Entry 8Y3R (electron microscopy, 3.48 A resolution); this record covers chains E and G of the 9 polymer chains in the assembly.

[Chain E]
Protein: Heavy chain of H3
Organism: Sus scrofa
Sequence (122 residues; numbered 1 to 122; the number before each row is that of its first residue):
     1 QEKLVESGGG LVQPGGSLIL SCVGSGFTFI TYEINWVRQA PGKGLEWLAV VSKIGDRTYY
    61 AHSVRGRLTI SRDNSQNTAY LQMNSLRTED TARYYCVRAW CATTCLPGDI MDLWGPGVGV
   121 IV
Disulfide bonds: Cys22-Cys96, Cys101-Cys105

[Chain G]
Protein: Light chain of H3
Organism: Sus scrofa
Sequence (108 residues; numbered 3 to 110; the number before each row is that of its first residue):
     3 TVIHEPAMSL SPGGTDTLTC AFSSGSITNN NYPSWFQQTP RQPPRLLIYN TNNRPTGVPS
    63 RFSGAISGNK AALTITGAQA NDEADYFCTL YISIADVIFG GGTHLTVL
Disulfide bonds: Cys22-Cys90

[Chain E / chain G interface]
Residue-residue contacts (19; chain E residue first):
  Leu45(E) - Phe101(G)
  Trp47(E) - Ala97(G)
  Tyr95(E) - Gln40(G)
  Tyr95(E) - Pro46(G)
  Thr103(E) - Tyr34(G)  hydrogen bond
  Thr104(E) - Tyr34(G)
  Thr104(E) - Tyr93(G)
  Pro107(E) - Tyr93(G)
  Asp109(E) - Tyr51(G)
  Asp109(E) - Asn52(G)
  Ile110(E) - Leu48(G)
  Ile110(E) - Tyr51(G)  hydrophobic
  Asp112(E) - Leu48(G)
  Trp114(E) - Phe38(G)
  Trp114(E) - Pro45(G)
  Trp114(E) - Pro46(G)
  Gly115(E) - Pro45(G)
  Gly115(E) - Pro46(G)
  Pro116(E) - Pro45(G)
Interface residues without a listed pair, chain E (15 interface residues in all): Gly44, His62, Met111
Interface residues without a listed pair, chain G (16 interface residues in all): Pro57, Phe89, Asp98, Val99, Gly102

[In short]
15 residues of chain E face 16 of chain G across their interface; the contacts include 1 hydrogen bond. Its
one hydrogen-bonded contact is Thr103(E)-Tyr34(G).
Chain E is Heavy chain of H3 and chain G is Light chain of H3, both from Sus scrofa; the structure, ASFV p72
in complex with Fab H3, was determined by electron microscopy (same publication as 8ZL9, 8Y3O, 8Y3P and 8Y3Q).
